Entry 9I5H (electron microscopy, 2.70 A resolution); this record covers chains G and R of the 17 polymer chains in the assembly.

== Chain G (and R) ==
Protein: Flagellin
Source organism: Litorilinea aerophila
Notes: chain R of this document is another copy of the same molecule, construct and numbering; everything in this record applies to it too
UniProt: A0A540VDN8 (A0A540VDN8_9CHLR); residues -1 to 181 here correspond to UniProt positions 29-211 (UniProt number = residue number + 30)
Amino-acid sequence (183 residues; row label = number of the first residue in the row; numbers below 1 keep their minus sign (Ile-1 is residue -1)):
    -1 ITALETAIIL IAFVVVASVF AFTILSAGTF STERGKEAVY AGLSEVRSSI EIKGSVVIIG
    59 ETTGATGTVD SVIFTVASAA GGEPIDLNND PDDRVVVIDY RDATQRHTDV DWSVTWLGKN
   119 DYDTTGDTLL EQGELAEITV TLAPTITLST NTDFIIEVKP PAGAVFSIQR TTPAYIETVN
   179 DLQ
Reported in the primary citation:
  - post-translational modification sites: Thr64, Thr143

== How chain G and chain R interact ==
Residue-residue contacts (8):
  Ile6(G) with Val44(R), hydrophobic
  Ile9(G) with Leu41(R), hydrophobic; Val44(R), hydrophobic
  Ala10(G) with Val44(R)
  Ser16(G) with Ala78(R)
  Phe20(G) with Glu49(R); Ile50(R); Lys51(R)
Also at the interface, not in a pair above, chain G (6 interface residues in all): Val13
Also at the interface, not in a pair above, chain R (8 interface residues in all): Arg45, Ser47

== Summary ==
6 residues of chain G and 8 residues of chain R are in contact. From the paper: modification sites Thr64(G)
and Thr143(G).
Both chains are Flagellin (Litorilinea aerophila). Entry 9I5H (Structure of the bacterial archaellum from L.
aerophila) was determined by electron microscopy, deposited together with 9R50.
